1TQ7 - chains A and B; structure by X-ray diffraction, 2.40 A resolution.

# Chain A
Protein: Prothrombin
Organism: Homo sapiens
Notes: EC 3.4.21.5; fragment: light chain
Reference sequence: P00734 (THRB_HUMAN); aligned to UniProt positions 320-333 over residues 1-14 (the alignment contains insertions or deletions, so no single offset holds)
Amino-acid sequence (44 residues; each row starts with the number of its first residue; a row labelled like 14A-14M holds insertion residues (14A, then the next letters in order)):
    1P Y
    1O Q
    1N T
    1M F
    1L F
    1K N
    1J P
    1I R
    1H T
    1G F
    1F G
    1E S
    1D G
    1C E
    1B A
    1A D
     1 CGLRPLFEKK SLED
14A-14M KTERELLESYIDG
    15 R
Ion coordination: Zn2+ near Glu14E (its only coordinating residue here)

# Chain B
Protein: Prothrombin
Organism: Homo sapiens
Notes: EC 3.4.21.5; fragment: heavy chain
Reference sequence: P00734 (THRB_HUMAN); the construct lacks a stretch of the UniProt sequence and is renumbered around it, so the offset changes along the chain: 16-36 = UniProt 364-384; 37-60 = UniProt 386-409; 61-77 = UniProt 419-435; 78-97 = UniProt 437-456; 7 more segments
Amino-acid sequence (257 residues; each row starts with the number of its first residue; note: 3 numbers in that range are skipped by the numbering (no residue carries them; nothing is unmodelled there); a row labelled like 60A-60I holds insertion residues (60A, then the next letters in order)):
    16 IVEGSDAEIG MSPWQVMLFR K
   36A S
    37 PQELLCGASL ISDRWVLTAA HCLL
60A-60I YPPWDKNFT
    61 ENDLLVRIGK HSRTRYE
   77A R
    78 NIEKISMLEK IYIHPRYNWR
   97A E
    98 NLDRDIALMK LKKPVAFSDY IHPVCLPDRE TA
129A-129C ASL
   130 LQAGYKGRVT GWGNLKET
147A-147F WTANVG
  149E K
   150 GQPSVLQVVN LPIVERPVCK DSTRIRITDN MFCAG
  184A Y
   185 KP
186A-186D DEGK
   187 RGDACEGDSG GPFVMKSP
204A-204B FN
   205 NRWYQMGIVS AGA
   219 GCD
  221A R
   222 DGKYGFYTHV FRLKKWIQKV IDQF
Unresolved in the structure: 147A-147F
Sequence notes: engineered mutation Ala215 (Trp590 in P00734), Ala217 (Glu592 in P00734)
Swiss-Prot annotation at these positions:
  - region: Ala183 to Val200 (High affinity receptor-binding region which is also known as the TP508 peptide)
  - active site (Charge relay system): His57, Asp102, Ser195
  - glycosylation: Asn60G (N-linked (GlcNAc...) (complex) asparagine)
Cystine bridges: Cys42-Cys58, Cys168-Cys182, Cys191-Cys220
Covalent attachments: PPACK (0G6) linked to His57, Ser195; N-acetylglucosamine (NAG) linked to Asn60G
Ion coordination: Zn2+ site 1 near His71 (its only coordinating residue here); Zn2+ site 2 near His119 (its only coordinating residue here)
Residues lining bound ligands: PPACK (0G6; D-phenylalanyl-N-[(2S,3S)-6-{[amino(iminio)methyl]amino}-1-chloro-2-hydroxyhexan-3-yl]-L-prolinamide): Tyr60A, Trp60D, Glu97A, Asn98, Leu99, Ile174, Asp189, Ala190, Cys191, Glu192, Gly193, Asp194, Val213, Ser214, Ala215, Gly216, Ala217, Gly219, Cys220, Gly226

# How chain A and chain B interact
Contacting residue pairs (79; chain A residue first):
  Cys1(A) with Pro120(B); Val121(B); Cys122(B), disulfide; Arg206(B), hydrogen bond (backbone-side chain)
  Asp1A(A) with Phe114(B); His119(B), salt bridge; Pro120(B)
  Ala1B(A) with Arg206(B), hydrogen bond (backbone-side chain)
  Ser1E(A) with Ser48(B), hydrogen bond (backbone-side chain); Asp49(B), hydrogen bond; Phe114(B)
  Gly1F(A) with Ser48(B); Asp49(B); Arg50(B)
  Phe1G(A) with Ile47(B); Ser48(B), hydrogen bond (backbone-side chain); Asp49(B); Trp51(B); Ile242(B), hydrophobic
  Thr1H(A) with Trp51(B), hydrogen bond (backbone-side chain); Ile242(B); Asp243(B); Phe245(B)
  Phe1L(A) with Leu123(B), hydrophobic; Gln239(B)
  Phe1M(A) with Lys235(B); Gln239(B)
  Tyr1P(A) with Leu123(B), hydrogen bond (side chain-backbone); Arg206(B); Tyr208(B)
  Gly2(A) with Trp29(B); Pro120(B), hydrogen bond (backbone-backbone); Cys122(B); Asn205(B); Arg206(B); Trp207(B), hydrogen bond (backbone-backbone)
  Leu3(A) with Asn205(B); Arg206(B)
  Arg4(A) with Gly25(B); Met26(B), hydrogen bond (side chain-backbone); Pro28(B); Trp29(B); Trp207(B)
  Pro5(A) with Ser115(B); Asp116(B); His119(B)
  Leu6(A) with Ile24(B); Gly25(B); Asp116(B)
  Phe7(A) with Glu23(B); Ile24(B); Gly25(B); Met26(B), hydrophobic
  Glu8(A) with Lys202(B), salt bridge; Asn205(B); Trp207(B), hydrogen bond
  Asp14(A) with Glu23(B); Arg137(B), salt bridge; Trp207(B)
  Lys14A(A) with Asp21(B), hydrogen bond (side chain-backbone); Glu23(B), hydrogen bond (backbone-side chain)
  Thr14B(A) with Arg137(B), hydrogen bond; Asn159(B), hydrogen bond
  Glu14C(A) with Arg137(B); Lys202(B), salt bridge
  Glu14E(A) with Lys135(B), salt bridge; Asn159(B), hydrogen bond; Tyr184A(B), hydrogen bond; Lys186D(B), salt bridge
  Leu14F(A) with Lys135(B); Gly136(B); Asn159(B); Trp207(B), hydrophobic
  Ser14I(A) with Tyr134(B); Lys135(B), hydrogen bond (side chain-backbone)
  Tyr14J(A) with Leu129C(B); Tyr134(B), hydrophobic; Lys202(B), hydrogen bond (side chain-backbone); Pro204(B), hydrophobic
Interface residues without a listed pair, chain A (28 interface residues in all): Gly1D, Lys9, Asp14L
Interface residues without a listed pair, chain B (46 interface residues in all): Ser20, Tyr117, Gly133, Met201, Ser203, Asn204B, Ile238
Inter-chain disulfides: Cys1(A)-Cys122(B)

# Summary
The interface between chain A and chain B involves 28 residues on one side and 46 on the other, with 1
disulfide bond, 19 hydrogen bonds and 6 salt bridges. Among the polar pairs are Asp1A(A)-His119(B),
Glu8(A)-Lys202(B) and Glu14E(A)-Lys135(B). Covalently linked PPACK: at His57(B).
Here chain A is Prothrombin and chain B is Prothrombin, both from Homo sapiens. Entry 1TQ7 (Crystal structure
of the anticoagulant thrombin mutant W215A/E217A bound to PPACK) was determined by X-ray diffraction,
deposited together with 1TQ0.
